Entry 6M6W (X-ray diffraction, 2.61 A resolution); this record covers chains F and I of the 8 polymer chains in the assembly.

== Chain F ==
Protein: Toxin-antitoxin system antidote Mnt family
From: Shewanella oneidensis MR-1
UniProtKB: Q8ECH7 (Q8ECH7_SHEON); residues 1-139 here = UniProt positions 1-139
Chain sequence (139 residues; row label = number of the first residue in the row):
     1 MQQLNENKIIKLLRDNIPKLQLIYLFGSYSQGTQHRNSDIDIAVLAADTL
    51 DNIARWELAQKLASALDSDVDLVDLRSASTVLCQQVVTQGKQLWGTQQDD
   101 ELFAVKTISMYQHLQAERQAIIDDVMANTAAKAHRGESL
Unresolved in the structure: 1-2, 36-37, 128-139
Swiss-Prot annotation at these positions:
  - motif: Gly27 to Asp41 (GSX(10)DXD motif)
  - binding site (Mg(2+)): Asp39, Asp41, Asp71
  - mutagenesis: Gly27 to Ser28 (No longer AMPylates HepT, reduced ability to neutralize HepT), Asp39 to Asp41 (No longer AMPylates HepT, reduced ability to neutralize HepT, still binds HepT), Gln98 to His113 (Significantly reduces antitoxin function, reduced ability to neutralize HepT, decreased ability to AMPylate HepT)
From the paper describing this entry:
  - mutagenesis - G27A/S28T, D39E/D41E: decreased growth with Toxin-antitoxin system toxin HepN family (chain I)

== Chain I ==
Protein: Toxin-antitoxin system toxin HepN family
From: Shewanella oneidensis MR-1
UniProtKB: Q8ECH6 (Q8ECH6_SHEON); residue numbers follow UniProt; this construct covers 1-133
Chain sequence (133 residues; numbered 1 to 133; the number before each row is that of its first residue):
     1 MNDIIINKIATIKRCIKRIQQVYGDGSQFKQDFTLQDSVILNLQRCCEAC
    51 IDIANHINRQQQLGIPQSSRDSFTLLAQNNLITQPLSDNLKKMVGLRNIA
   101 VHDAQELNLDIVVHVVQHHLEDFEQFIDVIKAE
Unresolved in the structure: 1, 102-104
Sequence notes: engineered mutation Ala104 (Tyr in Q8ECH6)
Swiss-Prot annotation at these positions:
  - active site: Arg97, His102
  - mutagenesis: Cys15 (C15R: Loss of toxicity), His56 (H56P: Loss of toxicity), Arg70 (R70H: Loss of toxicity), Val94 (V94G: Loss of toxicity), Arg97 (R97G: Loss of toxicity), Asn98 (N98T: Loss of toxicity; when associated with C-104), His102 (H102A: Loss of toxicity), Leu107 (L107H: Loss of toxicity), His118 (H118P: Loss of toxicity)
From the paper describing this entry:
  - mutagenesis - Y104A: decreased growth with Toxin-antitoxin system antidote Mnt family (chain F)

== Interface between chain F and chain I ==
Residue-residue contacts - 23 pairs, chain F then chain I:
  Asn52(F) with Leu107(I), hydrogen bond (side chain-backbone); Asp110(I), hydrogen bond; Ile111(I)
  Ile53(F) with Asp110(I); Ile111(I), hydrophobic; His114(I)
  Arg55(F) with Leu107(I)
  Trp56(F) with Lys92(I); Ile111(I), hydrophobic; Val115(I), hydrophobic
  Glu57(F) with Lys92(I), salt bridge; His114(I), salt bridge
  Gln60(F) with Lys92(I); Gly95(I)
  Ala63(F) with Arg70(I)
  Ser64(F) with Lys91(I)
  Asp67(F) with Ser68(I), hydrogen bond; Arg70(I); Asp71(I)
  Ser68(F) with Arg70(I)
  Asp69(F) with Arg70(I), salt bridge; Val94(I); Asn98(I)
Interface residues without a listed pair, chain I (15 interface residues in all): Leu96, His119

== Summary ==
The interface between chain F and chain I involves 11 residues on one side and 15 on the other; the contacts
include 3 hydrogen bonds and 3 salt bridges. Polar contacts include Glu57(F)-Lys92(I), Glu57(F)-His114(I) and
Asp69(F)-Arg70(I). The paper reports that G27A/S28T and D39E/D41E of chain F reduce growth with
Toxin-antitoxin system toxin HepN family (chain I); Y104A of chain I reduces growth with Toxin-antitoxin
system antidote Mnt family (chain F).
Here chain F is Toxin-antitoxin system antidote Mnt family and chain I is Toxin-antitoxin system toxin HepN
family, both from Shewanella oneidensis MR-1. Entry 6M6W (Crystal structure the toxin-antitoxin MntA-HpeT
mutant-Y104A) was determined by X-ray diffraction, deposited together with 6M6U, 6M6V and 7BXO.
